Entry 3S7V (X-ray diffraction, 2.55 A resolution); this record covers chains B and C of the 5 polymer chains in the assembly.

# Chain B (and C)
Molecule: Major capsid protein VP1
Organism: KI polyomavirus
Notes: chain C of this document is another copy of the same molecule, construct and numbering; everything in this record applies to it too
UniProtKB: A3R4N3 (VP1_POVKI); residue numbers follow UniProt; this construct covers 32-304
Sequence (277 residues; row label = number of the first residue in the row):
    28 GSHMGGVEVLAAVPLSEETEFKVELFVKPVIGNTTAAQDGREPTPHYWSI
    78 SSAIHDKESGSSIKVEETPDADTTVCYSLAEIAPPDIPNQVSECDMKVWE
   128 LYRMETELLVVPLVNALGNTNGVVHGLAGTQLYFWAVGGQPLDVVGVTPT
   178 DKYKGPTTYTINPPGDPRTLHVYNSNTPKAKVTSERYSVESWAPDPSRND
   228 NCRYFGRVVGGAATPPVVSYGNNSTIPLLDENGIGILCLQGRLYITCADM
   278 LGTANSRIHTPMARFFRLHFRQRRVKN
Disordered / not traced: 28-34, 66-67, 118-122, 304 (chain C: 28-33, 64-66)
Sequence notes: expression tag (28-31)

# Interface between chain B and chain C
Residue-residue contacts - 93 pairs, chain B then chain C:
  Glu51(B) with Ser224(C)
  Phe53(B) with Tyr200(C), hydrophobic; Asp222(C); Pro223(C), hydrophobic; Ser224(C)
  Lys55(B) with Val199(C); Tyr200(C)
  Pro56(B) with Val199(C), hydrophobic
  Tyr74(B) with Val199(C)
  Trp75(B) with His198(C); Val199(C)
  Ser76(B) with His198(C), hydrogen bond (side chain-backbone); Val199(C)
  Ile77(B) with His198(C)
  Arg130(B) with Glu258(C), salt bridge
  Leu136(B) with Val172(C), hydrophobic; Tyr200(C), hydrophobic; Ala220(C), hydrophobic; Pro221(C)
  Val137(B) with Ala220(C); Val235(C), hydrophobic
  Val138(B) with Val216(C); Glu217(C); Trp219(C); Ala220(C), hydrophobic
  Pro139(B) with Thr157(C); Val216(C); Glu217(C); Val235(C), hydrophobic
  Leu140(B) with Thr157(C); Pro176(C), hydrophobic
  Val141(B) with Thr157(C); Glu217(C); Met277(C), hydrophobic
  Asn142(B) with Ile81(C); Glu93(C); Pro96(C); Thr100(C), hydrogen bond; Glu217(C), hydrogen bond (backbone-side chain)
  Ala143(B) with Glu93(C); Pro176(C), hydrophobic; Thr177(C); Tyr180(C), hydrophobic
  Gly145(B) with Glu93(C)
  Asn146(B) with Ile81(C); His82(C); Asp83(C), hydrogen bond; Val92(C)
  Asn148(B) with His82(C)
  Gly149(B) with Ile81(C); His82(C); Ser283(C), hydrogen bond (backbone-side chain)
  Val151(B) with Ile81(C), hydrophobic; Ala239(C)
  Gly153(B) with Ala239(C)
  Leu154(B) with Gly237(C); Gly238(C), hydrogen bond (backbone-backbone)
  Pro242(B) with Gly237(C); Thr241(C)
  Pro243(B) with Val235(C); Val236(C); Gly237(C), hydrogen bond (backbone-backbone)
  Val244(B) with Val235(C)
  Val245(B) with Gly233(C); Arg234(C); Val235(C), hydrogen bond (backbone-backbone)
  Ser246(B) with Gly233(C); Arg234(C)
  Tyr247(B) with Phe161(C); Pro221(C); Tyr231(C), hydrophobic; Phe232(C); Gly233(C), hydrogen bond (backbone-backbone)
  Gly248(B) with Tyr231(C)
  Asn249(B) with Asn226(C), hydrogen bond (side chain-backbone); Cys229(C), hydrogen bond (side chain-backbone); Arg230(C); Tyr231(C), hydrogen bond (side chain-backbone)
  Asn250(B) with Arg230(C); Leu256(C); Asp257(C)
  Arg284(B) with Asp178(C), salt bridge
  His286(B) with Pro176(C)
  Met289(B) with Val174(C), hydrophobic; Thr175(C); Pro176(C), hydrophobic; His198(C); Val199(C); Tyr200(C), hydrogen bond (backbone-backbone)
  Ala290(B) with Tyr200(C), hydrophobic
  Phe292(B) with Pro223(C); Ser224(C)
  Arg294(B) with Pro223(C)
Interface residues without a listed pair, chain B (42 interface residues in all): Val150, His152, Ala155
Interface residues without a listed pair, chain C (50 interface residues in all): Thr101, Gln158, Leu159, Thr280, Ile285

# Overview
42 residues of chain B face 50 of chain C across their interface, with 13 hydrogen bonds and 2 salt bridges.
Polar contacts include Arg130(B)-Glu258(C), Arg284(B)-Asp178(C) and Ser76(B)-His198(C).
Chain B and chain C are both Major capsid protein VP1 (KI polyomavirus); the structure, Unassembled KI
Polyomavirus VP1 Pentamer, was determined by X-ray diffraction together with 3S7X from the same study.
